Entry 1U78 (X-ray diffraction, 2.69 A resolution); this record covers chains C and A of the 3 polymer chains in the assembly.

# Chain C
Molecule: 26-nt DNA strand
Sequence (26 nucleotides; row label = number of the first residue in the row):
    29 TGTGGGAAAG TTCTATAGGA CCCCCG

# Chain A
Name: transposable element tc3 transposase
From: Caenorhabditis elegans
Reference sequence: P34257 (TC3A_CAEEL); residues 1-135 here = UniProt positions 1-135
Amino-acid sequence (141 residues; row label = number of the first residue in the row):
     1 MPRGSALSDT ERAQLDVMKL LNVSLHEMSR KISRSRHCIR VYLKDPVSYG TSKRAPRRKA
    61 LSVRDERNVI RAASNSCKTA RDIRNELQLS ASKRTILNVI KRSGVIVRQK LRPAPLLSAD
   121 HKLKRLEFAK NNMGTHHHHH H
Disordered / not traced: 1, 105-141
Differences from the reference sequence: engineered mutation Val41 (Glu in P34257); expression tag (136-141)
Curated features (UniProtKB/Swiss-Prot):
  - DNA-binding region: Pro2 to Thr135
Reported in the primary citation:
  - binding site for the 26-nt DNA strand: Pro2, Arg3, Ala6, Ser24, Leu25, His26, Arg30, Arg36, Ala60, Ser92, Thr95, Arg102
  - binding site for the 26-nt DNA strand (chain C): Arg3, Gly4, Arg34, Ser35, His37, Tyr49, Arg54, Arg57, Arg58, Ala80, Lys93, Arg94
  - specificity-determining residues: Arg36, His37, Arg54, Arg57
  - self-association interface (contacts with another copy of this molecule); pairs are residue here / residue on that copy: Pro56-Arg58 (backbone contact)

# Chain C / chain A interface
Contacting residue pairs - 41 pairs, chain C then chain A:
  DT31(C) - Thr79(A)  sugar contact
  DT31(C) - Arg81(A)  phosphate contact
  DT31(C) - Lys93(A)  salt bridge to the phosphate
  DG32(C) - Thr79(A)  phosphate contact
  DG32(C) - Ala80(A)  hydrogen bond to the phosphate
  DG32(C) - Lys93(A)  salt bridge to the phosphate
  DG32(C) - Leu97(A)  phosphate contact
  DG33(C) - Arg94(A)  hydrogen bond to the base
  DG33(C) - Leu97(A)  phosphate contact
  DG34(C) - Arg94(A)  hydrogen bond to the base
  DG38(C) - Arg57(A)  base contact
  DT39(C) - Arg57(A)  hydrogen bond to the base
  DT40(C) - Arg57(A)  hydrogen bond to the sugar
  DC41(C) - Ala55(A)  sugar contact
  DC41(C) - Arg57(A)  phosphate contact
  DC41(C) - Arg58(A)  hydrogen bond to the phosphate
  DT42(C) - Arg54(A)  hydrogen bond to the base
  DT42(C) - Ala55(A)  sugar contact
  DA43(C) - Pro2(A)  base contact
  DA43(C) - Ser52(A)  sugar contact
  DA43(C) - Lys53(A)  sugar contact
  DA43(C) - Arg54(A)  hydrogen bond to the base
  DT44(C) - Pro2(A)  base contact
  DT44(C) - Ser52(A)  phosphate contact
  DT44(C) - Arg54(A)  hydrogen bond to the sugar
  DA45(C) - Pro2(A)  sugar contact
  DA45(C) - Arg3(A)  hydrogen bond to the base
  DA45(C) - Gly4(A)  hydrogen bond to the sugar
  DA45(C) - Ser5(A)  sugar contact
  DA45(C) - Arg34(A)  hydrogen bond to the phosphate
  DA45(C) - Ser35(A)  sugar contact
  DA45(C) - His37(A)  hydrogen bond to the base
  DA45(C) - Cys38(A)  phosphate contact
  DA45(C) - Tyr49(A)  hydrogen bond to the phosphate
  DG46(C) - Arg3(A)  sugar contact
  DG46(C) - Gly4(A)  sugar contact
  DG46(C) - Arg34(A)  salt bridge to the phosphate
  DG46(C) - Ser35(A)  hydrogen bond to the phosphate
  DG46(C) - His37(A)  hydrogen bond to the base
  DG46(C) - Cys38(A)  phosphate contact
  DG47(C) - His37(A)  hydrogen bond to the base
Also at the interface, not in a pair above, chain C (17 interface residues in all): DA35, DA48, DC49
Also at the interface, not in a pair above, chain A (24 interface residues in all): Arg36, Pro56, Lys101

# In short
The interface between chain C and chain A involves 17 residues on one side and 24 on the other, with 17
hydrogen bonds and 3 salt bridges. Polar contacts include DG33(C)-Arg94(A), DG34(C)-Arg94(A) and
DT39(C)-Arg57(A). From the paper: a binding site for the 26-nt DNA strand at Pro2(A), Arg3(A) and Ala6(A)
among others; a binding site for the 26-nt DNA strand (chain C) at Arg3(A), Gly4(A) and Arg34(A) among others.
Here chain C is a 26-nt DNA strand and chain A is transposable element tc3 transposase (Caenorhabditis
elegans). Entry 1U78 (Structure of the bipartite DNA-binding domain of Tc3 transposase bound to transposon
DNA) was determined by X-ray diffraction.
